Entry 8B3O (electron microscopy, 2.97 A resolution); this record covers chains eee and jjj of the 45 polymer chains in the assembly.

== Chain eee (and jjj) ==
Name: Capsid protein G8P
From: Enterobacteria phage f1
Notes: chain jjj of this document is another copy of the same molecule, construct and numbering; everything in this record applies to it too
Reference sequence: P69540 (CAPSD_BPF1); residues 1-50 here correspond to UniProt positions 24-73 (UniProt number = residue number + 23)
Sequence (50 residues; numbered 1 to 50; the number before each row is that of its first residue):
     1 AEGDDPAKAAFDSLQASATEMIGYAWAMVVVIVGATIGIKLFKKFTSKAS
Not modelled in the structure: 1-4, 49-50 (chain jjj: 1-4)
Sequence notes: engineered mutation Met21 (Tyr44 in P69540)
From the paper describing this entry:
  - self-association interface (contacts with another copy of this molecule); pairs are residue here / residue on that copy: Lys43-Lys48 (hydrogen bond)
  - mutagenesis - Y21M: increased stability (citing earlier work)

== Interface between chain eee and chain jjj ==
Contacting residue pairs - 10 pairs, chain eee then chain jjj:
  Met28(eee) - Ile37(jjj)  hydrophobic
  Ile32(eee) - Leu41(jjj)  hydrophobic
  Ala35(eee) - Phe45(jjj)  hydrophobic
  Ile39(eee) - Phe45(jjj)  hydrophobic
  Ile39(eee) - Lys48(jjj)
  Ile39(eee) - Ala49(jjj)  hydrophobic
  Lys40(eee) - Lys48(jjj)
  Lys43(eee) - Lys48(jjj)
  Lys43(eee) - Ala49(jjj)
  Lys43(eee) - Ser50(jjj)
Also at the interface, not in a pair above, chain eee (7 interface residues in all): Thr36

== In short ==
7 residues of chain eee and 6 residues of chain jjj are in contact. The paper reports that Y21M of chain eee
increases stability; a self-association interface involving Lys43(eee).
Chain eee and chain jjj are both Capsid protein G8P (Enterobacteria phage f1); the structure, CryoEM structure
of the pointy tip (proteins pIII/pVI/pVIII) from the f1 filamentous bacteriophage, was determined by electron
microscopy (same publication as 8B3P and 8B3Q).
